Entry 5DX0 (X-ray diffraction, 2.05 A resolution); this record covers chains A and B of the 4 polymer chains in the assembly.

== Chain A (and B) ==
Molecule: Histone-arginine methyltransferase CARM1
Source organism: Homo sapiens
Notes: EC 2.1.1.-, 2.1.1.125; fragment: catalytic domain; chain B of this document is another copy of the same molecule, construct and numbering; everything in this record applies to it too
UniProt: Q86X55 (CARM1_HUMAN); residue numbers follow UniProt; this construct covers 134-479
Amino-acid sequence (349 residues; each row starts with the number of its first residue):
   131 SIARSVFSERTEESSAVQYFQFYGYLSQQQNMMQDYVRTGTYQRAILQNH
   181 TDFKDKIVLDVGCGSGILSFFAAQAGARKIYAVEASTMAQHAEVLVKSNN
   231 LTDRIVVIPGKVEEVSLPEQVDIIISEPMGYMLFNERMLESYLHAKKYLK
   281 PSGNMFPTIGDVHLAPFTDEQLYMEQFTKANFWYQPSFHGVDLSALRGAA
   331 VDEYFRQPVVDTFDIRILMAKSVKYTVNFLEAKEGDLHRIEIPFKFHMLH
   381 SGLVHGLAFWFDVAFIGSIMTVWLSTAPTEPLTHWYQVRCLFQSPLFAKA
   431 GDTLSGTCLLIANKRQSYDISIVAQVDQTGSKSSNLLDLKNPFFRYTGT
Disordered / not traced: 131-134, 478-479
Construct notes: expression tag (131-133)
Small-molecule neighbours: sinefungin (SFG): Phe137, Tyr149, Phe150, Tyr153, Gln159, Met162, Met163, Arg168, Asp190, Val191, Gly192, Cys193, Gly194, Ile197, Leu198, Val213, Glu214, Ala215, Ser216, Gly240, Lys241, Val242, Glu243, Glu257, Met268, Ser271
Swiss-Prot annotation at these positions:
  - region: Arg346 to Leu379 (Required for nuclear translocation)
  - binding site (S-adenosyl-L-methionine): Gln159, Arg168, Gly192, Glu214, Glu243, Ser271
  - modified residue: Ser216 (Phosphoserine)
  - cross-link: Lys227 (Glycyl lysine isopeptide (Lys-Gly) (interchain with G-Cter in ubiquitin))

== How chain A and chain B interact ==
Contacting residue pairs (70; chain A residue first):
  Ser144(A) - Ser144(B)
  Gln148(A) - Gln148(B)
  Tyr155(A) - Glu333(B)
  Tyr155(A) - Asn471(B)
  Leu156(A) - Trp313(B)
  Leu156(A) - Ala329(B)
  Leu156(A) - Ala330(B)
  Leu156(A) - Glu333(B)  hydrogen bond (backbone-side chain)
  Ser157(A) - Glu333(B)  hydrogen bond (backbone-side chain)
  Ser157(A) - Tyr334(B)
  Gln160(A) - Lys309(B)
  Gln160(A) - Phe312(B)
  Gln160(A) - Trp313(B)
  Gln160(A) - Tyr334(B)  hydrogen bond
  Met163(A) - Phe312(B)  hydrophobic
  Met163(A) - Trp313(B)  hydrophobic
  Met163(A) - Phe318(B)
  Met163(A) - Leu323(B)  hydrophobic
  Gln164(A) - Phe312(B)
  Tyr166(A) - His319(B)
  Thr169(A) - His319(B)
  Gly170(A) - His319(B)
  Gln173(A) - His319(B)  hydrogen bond
  Ile197(A) - Phe318(B)  hydrophobic
  Ile197(A) - Val321(B)  hydrophobic
  Phe200(A) - Val321(B)  hydrophobic
  Phe201(A) - His319(B)
  Gln204(A) - His319(B)  hydrogen bond (side chain-backbone)
  Gln204(A) - Gly320(B)
  Gln204(A) - Val321(B)
  His221(A) - Leu326(B)
  Val224(A) - Ala325(B)  hydrophobic
  Leu225(A) - Asp322(B)
  Leu225(A) - Leu323(B)  hydrophobic
  Leu225(A) - Leu326(B)  hydrophobic
  Ser228(A) - Ala325(B)
  Asn229(A) - Val321(B)
  Asn229(A) - Asp322(B)  hydrogen bond (side chain-backbone)
  Lys309(A) - Gln160(B)  hydrogen bond (backbone-side chain)
  Phe312(A) - Gln160(B)
  Phe312(A) - Met163(B)  hydrophobic
  Phe312(A) - Gln164(B)
  Trp313(A) - Leu156(B)
  Trp313(A) - Gln160(B)  hydrogen bond
  Trp313(A) - Met163(B)  hydrophobic
  Phe318(A) - Met163(B)
  His319(A) - Thr169(B)
  His319(A) - Gly170(B)
  His319(A) - Gln173(B)  hydrogen bond
  His319(A) - Phe201(B)
  His319(A) - Gln204(B)  hydrogen bond (backbone-side chain)
  Val321(A) - Phe200(B)  hydrophobic
  Val321(A) - Gln204(B)
  Val321(A) - Asn229(B)
  Asp322(A) - Leu225(B)
  Asp322(A) - Asn229(B)  hydrogen bond (backbone-side chain)
  Leu323(A) - Leu225(B)
  Ala325(A) - Val224(B)  hydrophobic
  Ala325(A) - Ser228(B)
  Leu326(A) - His221(B)
  Leu326(A) - Leu225(B)  hydrophobic
  Ala329(A) - Leu156(B)
  Ala329(A) - His221(B)
  Ala330(A) - Leu156(B)
  Glu333(A) - Tyr155(B)
  Glu333(A) - Leu156(B)  hydrogen bond (side chain-backbone)
  Glu333(A) - Ser157(B)  hydrogen bond (side chain-backbone)
  Tyr334(A) - Ser157(B)
  Tyr334(A) - Gln160(B)  hydrogen bond
  Asn471(A) - Tyr155(B)  hydrogen bond
Other interface residues (no listed pair), chain A (39 interface residues in all): Gly320, Asp468, Lys470
Other interface residues (no listed pair), chain B (41 interface residues in all): Gln151, Gly154, Gln159, Tyr166, Ser195, Ile197

== Overview ==
39 residues of chain A face 41 of chain B across their interface; the contacts include 15 hydrogen bonds.
Among the polar pairs are Leu156(A)-Glu333(B), Ser157(A)-Glu333(B) and Gln160(A)-Tyr334(B). Ligands of chain
A: sinefungin. Curated annotation (UniProt) lists 6 S-adenosyl-L-methionine-binding residues on chain A.
Both chains are Histone-arginine methyltransferase CARM1 (Homo sapiens). Entry 5DX0 (Crystal structure of
CARM1, sinefungin, and H3 peptide (R17)) was determined by X-ray diffraction (same publication as 5DWQ, 5DX1,
5DX8, 5DXA and 5DXJ).
